1H4J - chains A and C of the 4 polymer chains in the assembly; structure by X-ray diffraction, 3.00 A resolution.

# Chain A (and C)
Name: Methanol dehydrogenase [cytochrome c] subunit 1
Source organism: Methylobacterium extorquens
Notes: EC 1.1.2.7; chain C of this document is another copy of the same molecule, construct and numbering; everything in this record applies to it too
UniProtKB: P16027 (DHM1_METEA); residues 1-599 here correspond to UniProt positions 28-626 (UniProt number = residue number + 27)
Amino-acid sequence (599 residues; row label = number of the first residue in the row):
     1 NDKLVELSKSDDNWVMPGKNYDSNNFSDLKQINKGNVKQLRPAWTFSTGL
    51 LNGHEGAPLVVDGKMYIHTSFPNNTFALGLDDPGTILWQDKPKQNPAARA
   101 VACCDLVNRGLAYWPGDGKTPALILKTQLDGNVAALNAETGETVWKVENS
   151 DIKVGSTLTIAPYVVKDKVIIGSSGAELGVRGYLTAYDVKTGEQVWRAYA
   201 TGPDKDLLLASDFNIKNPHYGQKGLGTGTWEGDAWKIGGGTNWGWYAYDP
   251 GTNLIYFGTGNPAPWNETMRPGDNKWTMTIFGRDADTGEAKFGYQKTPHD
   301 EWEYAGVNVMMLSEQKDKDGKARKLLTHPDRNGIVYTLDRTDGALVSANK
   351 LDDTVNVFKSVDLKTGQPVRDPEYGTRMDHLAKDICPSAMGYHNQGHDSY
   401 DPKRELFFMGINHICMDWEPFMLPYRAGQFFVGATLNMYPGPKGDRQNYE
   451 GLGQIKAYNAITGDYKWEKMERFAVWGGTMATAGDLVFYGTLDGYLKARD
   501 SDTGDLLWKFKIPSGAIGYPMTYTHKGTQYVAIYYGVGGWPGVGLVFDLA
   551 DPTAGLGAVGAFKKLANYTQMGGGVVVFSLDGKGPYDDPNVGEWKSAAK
Not modelled in the structure: 596-599
Sequence notes: engineered mutation Glu303 (Asp330 in P16027)
Swiss-Prot annotation at these positions:
  - binding site (Ca(2+)): Glu177, Asn261
Disulfide bonds: Cys103-Cys104, Cys386-Cys415
Bound ions: Ca2+: Glu177, Asn261, Glu303 (together with pyrroloquinoline quinone)
Residues lining bound ligands: pyrroloquinoline quinone (PQQ): Glu55, Cys103, Cys104, Val107, Arg109, Thr159, Ser174, Gly175, Ala176, Glu177, Thr241, Trp243, Asn261, Glu303, Ala305, Arg331, Asn394, Trp476, Gly539, Trp540, Pro541
From the paper describing this entry:
  - Ca2+ coordination: Glu303
  - binding site for pyrroloquinoline quinone: Cys103, Cys104, Glu303, Arg331
  - conformationally variable residues: Glu303
  - mutagenesis - D303E: increased catalytic activity
  - mutagenesis - D303E: unchanged growth in response to 0.5% methanol
  - mutagenesis - D303E: unchanged expression
  - mutagenesis - C103S, C103S/C104S, C104S: abolished growth in response to methanol
  - mutagenesis - C103S, C103S/C104S, C104S: abolished catalytic activity on methanol

# Chain A / chain C interface
Contacting residue pairs - 96 pairs, chain A then chain C:
  Arg41(A) - Asp581(C)  hydrogen bond (side chain-backbone)
  Arg41(A) - Gly582(C)  hydrogen bond (side chain-backbone)
  Arg41(A) - Lys583(C)
  Arg41(A) - Asp587(C)  salt bridge
  Pro42(A) - Pro42(C)  hydrophobic
  Pro42(A) - Phe510(C)
  Ala43(A) - Phe510(C)
  Trp44(A) - Phe510(C)
  Trp44(A) - Lys511(C)
  Thr45(A) - Lys511(C)  hydrogen bond (side chain-backbone)
  Thr45(A) - Ile512(C)
  Thr45(A) - Pro513(C)
  Phe46(A) - Pro513(C)
  Ser47(A) - Pro513(C)  hydrogen bond (backbone-backbone)
  Ser47(A) - Gln570(C)
  Ser47(A) - Met571(C)  hydrogen bond (side chain-backbone)
  Ser47(A) - Gly572(C)
  Gly49(A) - Leu51(C)
  Gly49(A) - Met571(C)  hydrogen bond (backbone-backbone)
  Leu51(A) - Gly49(C)
  Phe76(A) - Gln570(C)
  Gly84(A) - Tyr495(C)
  Gly84(A) - Lys511(C)
  Gly84(A) - Asn567(C)
  Gly84(A) - Tyr568(C)
  Thr85(A) - Asn567(C)
  Thr85(A) - Tyr568(C)
  Ile86(A) - Ala566(C)
  Ile86(A) - Asn567(C)  hydrogen bond (backbone-backbone)
  Gln89(A) - Ala566(C)  hydrogen bond (side chain-backbone)
  Gln89(A) - Gln570(C)
  Lys91(A) - Gln570(C)  hydrogen bond
  Lys443(A) - Trp594(C)
  Asp445(A) - Trp594(C)
  Glu450(A) - Trp594(C)
  Gly451(A) - Trp594(C)
  Met470(A) - Trp594(C)  hydrophobic
  Arg472(A) - Gly592(C)  hydrogen bond (side chain-backbone)
  Arg472(A) - Glu593(C)
  Arg472(A) - Trp594(C)
  Tyr495(A) - Gly84(C)
  Tyr495(A) - Tyr586(C)  hydrogen bond
  Lys497(A) - Glu593(C)  salt bridge
  Arg499(A) - Glu593(C)  salt bridge
  Leu506(A) - Pro589(C)
  Leu506(A) - Glu593(C)
  Leu507(A) - Pro589(C)
  Trp508(A) - Pro589(C)  hydrophobic
  Lys509(A) - Tyr586(C)
  Lys509(A) - Pro589(C)  hydrogen bond (side chain-backbone)
  Lys509(A) - Val591(C)  hydrogen bond (side chain-backbone)
  Lys509(A) - Glu593(C)  salt bridge
  Phe510(A) - Pro42(C)
  Phe510(A) - Ala43(C)
  Phe510(A) - Trp44(C)
  Lys511(A) - Trp44(C)
  Lys511(A) - Thr45(C)  hydrogen bond (backbone-side chain)
  Lys511(A) - Gly84(C)
  Ile512(A) - Thr45(C)
  Pro513(A) - Thr45(C)
  Pro513(A) - Phe46(C)
  Pro513(A) - Ser47(C)  hydrogen bond (backbone-backbone)
  Pro513(A) - Tyr535(C)
  Tyr535(A) - Pro513(C)
  Ala566(A) - Ile86(C)
  Ala566(A) - Gln89(C)  hydrogen bond (backbone-side chain)
  Asn567(A) - Gly84(C)
  Asn567(A) - Thr85(C)
  Asn567(A) - Ile86(C)  hydrogen bond (backbone-backbone)
  Tyr568(A) - Gly84(C)
  Tyr568(A) - Thr85(C)
  Gln570(A) - Ser47(C)
  Gln570(A) - Phe76(C)
  Gln570(A) - Gln89(C)
  Gln570(A) - Lys91(C)  hydrogen bond
  Met571(A) - Ser47(C)  hydrogen bond (backbone-side chain)
  Met571(A) - Gly49(C)  hydrogen bond (backbone-backbone)
  Gly572(A) - Ser47(C)
  Asp581(A) - Arg41(C)  hydrogen bond (backbone-side chain)
  Gly582(A) - Arg41(C)  hydrogen bond (backbone-side chain)
  Tyr586(A) - Tyr495(C)  hydrogen bond
  Tyr586(A) - Lys509(C)
  Asp587(A) - Arg41(C)  salt bridge
  Pro589(A) - Leu506(C)
  Pro589(A) - Lys509(C)  hydrogen bond (backbone-side chain)
  Val591(A) - Lys509(C)  hydrogen bond (backbone-side chain)
  Gly592(A) - Arg472(C)  hydrogen bond (backbone-side chain)
  Glu593(A) - Arg472(C)
  Glu593(A) - Lys497(C)  salt bridge
  Glu593(A) - Leu506(C)
  Glu593(A) - Lys509(C)  salt bridge
  Trp594(A) - Asp445(C)
  Trp594(A) - Glu450(C)
  Trp594(A) - Gly451(C)
  Trp594(A) - Met470(C)  hydrophobic
  Trp594(A) - Arg472(C)
Also at the interface, not in a pair above, chain A (57 interface residues in all): Lys38, Thr48, Leu50, Asp82, Gly444, Glu471, Ser514, Thr569, Lys583
Also at the interface, not in a pair above, chain C (56 interface residues in all): Thr48, Leu50, Asp82, Lys443, Gly444, Glu471, Arg499, Leu507, Trp508, Ser514, Asn590

# Summary
The interface between chain A and chain C involves 57 residues on one side and 56 on the other; the contacts
include 26 hydrogen bonds and 7 salt bridges. Polar contacts include Arg41(A)-Asp587(C), Lys497(A)-Glu593(C)
and Arg499(A)-Glu593(C). From the paper: a binding site for pyrroloquinoline quinone at Cys103(A), Cys104(A)
and Glu303(A) among others; C103S, C103S/C104S and C104S of chain A abolish growth in response to methanol.
Chain A and chain C are both Methanol dehydrogenase [cytochrome c] subunit 1 (Methylobacterium extorquens);
the structure, Methylobacterium extorquens methanol dehydrogenase D303E mutant, was determined by X-ray
diffraction.
